Entry 5SVC (X-ray diffraction, 2.70 A resolution); this record covers chains D and E of the 6 polymer chains in the assembly.

[Chain D]
Molecule: Acetone carboxylase alpha subunit
Organism: Xanthobacter autotrophicus (strain ATCC BAA-1158 / Py2)
Notes: EC 6.4.1.6
UniProtKB: Q8RM03 (ACXB_XANP2); residue numbers follow UniProt; this construct covers 1-776
Amino-acid sequence (776 residues; numbered 1 to 776; the number before each row is that of its first residue):
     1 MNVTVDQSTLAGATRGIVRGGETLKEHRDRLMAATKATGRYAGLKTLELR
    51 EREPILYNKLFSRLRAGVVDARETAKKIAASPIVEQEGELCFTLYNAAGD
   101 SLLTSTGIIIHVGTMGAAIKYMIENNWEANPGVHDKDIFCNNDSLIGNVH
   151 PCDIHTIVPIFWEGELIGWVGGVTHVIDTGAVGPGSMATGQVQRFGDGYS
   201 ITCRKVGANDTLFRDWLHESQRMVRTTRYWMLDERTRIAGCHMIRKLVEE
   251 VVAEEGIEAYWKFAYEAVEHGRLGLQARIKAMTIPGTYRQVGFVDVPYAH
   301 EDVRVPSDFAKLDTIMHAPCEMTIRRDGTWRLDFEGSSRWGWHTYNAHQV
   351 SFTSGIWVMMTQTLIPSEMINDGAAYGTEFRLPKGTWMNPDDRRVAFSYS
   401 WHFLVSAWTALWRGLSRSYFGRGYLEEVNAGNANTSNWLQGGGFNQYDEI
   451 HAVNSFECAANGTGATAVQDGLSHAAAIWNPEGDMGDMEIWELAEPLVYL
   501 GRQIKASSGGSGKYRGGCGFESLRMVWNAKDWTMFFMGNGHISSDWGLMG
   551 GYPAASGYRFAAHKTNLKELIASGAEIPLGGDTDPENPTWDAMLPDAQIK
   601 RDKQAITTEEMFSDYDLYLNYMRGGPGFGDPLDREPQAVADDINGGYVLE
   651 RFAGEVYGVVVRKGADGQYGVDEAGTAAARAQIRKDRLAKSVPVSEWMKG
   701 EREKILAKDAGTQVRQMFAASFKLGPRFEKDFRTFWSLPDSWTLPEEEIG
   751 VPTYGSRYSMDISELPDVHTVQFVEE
Unresolved in the structure: 1-13
Ion coordination: Mn2+: His150, Asp153, His175
Reported in the primary citation:
  - catalytic residues: His111 (proposed by the authors, not directly observed)

[Chain E]
Molecule: Acetone carboxylase beta subunit
Organism: Xanthobacter autotrophicus (strain ATCC BAA-1158 / Py2)
Notes: EC 6.4.1.6
UniProtKB: Q8RM04 (ACXA_XANP2); numbering as in UniProt (aligned over 1-717)
Amino-acid sequence (727 residues; numbered -9 to 717; the number before each row is that of its first residue; numbers below 1 keep their minus sign (Met-9 is residue -9)):
    -9 MHHHHHHSSGMNVPVGHLRNVQVLGIDAGGTMTDTFFVDQDGDFVVGKAQ
    41 STPQNEALGLIASSEDGLANWGMSLHEALAQLQTGVYSGTAMLNRVVQRK
    91 GLKCGLIVNRGMEDFHRMGRAVQSHLGYAYEDRIHLNTHRYDPPLVPRHL
   141 TRGVVERTDMIGTQVIPLREDTARDAARDLIAADAEGIVISLLHSYKNPE
   191 NERRVRDIVLEEVEKSGKKIPVFASADYYPVRKETHRTNTTILEGYAAEP
   241 SRQTLSKISNAFKERGTKFDFRVMATHGGTISWKAKELARTIVSGPIGGV
   291 IGAKYLGEVLGYKNIACSDIGGTSFDVALITQGEMTIKNDPDMARLVLSL
   341 PLVAMDSVGAGAGSFIRLDPYTRAIKLGPDSAGYRVGVCWKESGIETVTI
   391 SDCHMVLGYLNPDNFLGGAVKLDRQRSVDAIKAQIADPLGLSVEDAAAGV
   441 IELLDSDLRDYLRSMISGKGYSPASFVCFSYGGAGPVHTYGYTEGLGFED
   491 VIVPAWAAGFSAFGCAAADFEYRYDKSLDINMPTETPDTDKEKAAATLQA
   541 AWEELTKNVLEEFKLNGYSADQVTLQPGYRMQYRGQLNDLEIESPLAQAH
   591 TAADWDQLTDAFNATYGRVYAASARSPELGYSVTGAIMRGMVPIPKPKIP
   641 KEPEEGETPPESAKIGTRKFYRKKRWVDAQLYHMESLRPGNRVMGPAVIE
   691 SDATTFVVPDGFETWLDGHRLFHLREV
Unresolved in the structure: -9 to 7
Sequence notes: initiating methionine (-9); expression tag (-8 to 0)

[Chain D / chain E interface]
Pairs across the interface (134):
  Ser62(D) - Gly460(E)
  Arg63(D) - Gly460(E)
  Arg65(D) - Tyr120(E)
  Ala66(D) - Gly458(E)
  Ala66(D) - Lys459(E)
  Ala66(D) - Gly460(E)
  Val69(D) - Tyr120(E)  hydrophobic
  Val69(D) - Arg123(E)
  Thr74(D) - Tyr610(E)
  Lys77(D) - Asn578(E)
  Lys77(D) - Tyr610(E)
  Ile78(D) - Gln576(E)  hydrogen bond (backbone-side chain)
  Ile78(D) - Tyr606(E)
  Ile78(D) - Tyr610(E)  hydrophobic
  Ile78(D) - Ala614(E)  hydrophobic
  Ala80(D) - Gly575(E)
  Ala80(D) - Leu577(E)
  Glu85(D) - Leu577(E)
  Glu85(D) - Asn578(E)  hydrogen bond
  Gln86(D) - Arg110(E)
  Gln86(D) - Lys223(E)
  Thr104(D) - Tyr120(E)  hydrogen bond (backbone-side chain)
  Thr106(D) - Tyr120(E)
  Thr106(D) - Arg123(E)
  Asp210(D) - Ser613(E)  hydrogen bond (backbone-side chain)
  Met231(D) - Glu618(E)
  Met231(D) - Leu619(E)  hydrophobic
  Leu232(D) - Gln576(E)
  Leu232(D) - Ser616(E)
  Leu232(D) - Leu619(E)  hydrophobic
  Arg235(D) - Ser613(E)  hydrogen bond (side chain-backbone)
  Arg235(D) - Ala614(E)
  Arg235(D) - Arg615(E)
  Arg235(D) - Ser616(E)
  Arg235(D) - Glu618(E)  salt bridge
  Ile238(D) - Ser613(E)
  Ala239(D) - Ala611(E)  hydrophobic
  Ala239(D) - Ala614(E)  hydrophobic
  His242(D) - Ala611(E)
  His242(D) - Ser613(E)
  Met243(D) - Tyr610(E)
  Thr361(D) - Ile124(E)
  Gln362(D) - Ile124(E)
  Gln362(D) - His125(E)
  Gln362(D) - Leu126(E)  hydrogen bond (backbone-backbone)
  Pro366(D) - Glu121(E)
  Pro366(D) - Ile124(E)
  Pro366(D) - His125(E)
  Ser367(D) - Glu121(E)  hydrogen bond
  Ile370(D) - Tyr120(E)  hydrophobic
  Ile370(D) - Ile124(E)  hydrophobic
  Glu426(D) - Asn127(E)  hydrogen bond (backbone-side chain)
  Glu427(D) - His125(E)  salt bridge
  Glu427(D) - Asn127(E)
  Val428(D) - Asn127(E)  hydrogen bond (backbone-side chain)
  Asn429(D) - Asn127(E)  hydrogen bond
  Gln446(D) - Met150(E)  hydrogen bond
  Tyr447(D) - Met150(E)  hydrogen bond
  Ala460(D) - Ala111(E)  hydrophobic
  Thr466(D) - Asn127(E)  hydrogen bond
  Leu472(D) - His129(E)
  Ser473(D) - Tyr131(E)  hydrogen bond (backbone-side chain)
  His474(D) - Met108(E)
  His474(D) - Ala111(E)
  His474(D) - Tyr131(E)  hydrogen bond (backbone-side chain)
  Ala475(D) - Tyr131(E)
  Ala476(D) - Leu126(E)  hydrophobic
  Pro481(D) - Arg123(E)
  Pro481(D) - Ile124(E)  hydrophobic
  Pro481(D) - Leu126(E)  hydrophobic
  Pro481(D) - His129(E)  hydrogen bond (backbone-side chain)
  Glu482(D) - His115(E)
  Glu482(D) - Arg123(E)  salt bridge
  Gly483(D) - Ala111(E)
  Gly483(D) - Val112(E)  hydrogen bond (backbone-backbone)
  Gly483(D) - His115(E)  hydrogen bond (backbone-side chain)
  Asp484(D) - Arg110(E)  salt bridge
  Asp484(D) - Ala111(E)
  Asp484(D) - Val112(E)
  Met485(D) - Met108(E)  hydrophobic
  Met485(D) - Arg110(E)  hydrogen bond (backbone-backbone)
  Met485(D) - Ala111(E)
  Gly486(D) - Arg110(E)
  Asp487(D) - Arg110(E)  salt bridge
  Asp487(D) - Lys223(E)
  Asp487(D) - Glu224(E)  hydrogen bond (side chain-backbone)
  Asp487(D) - Thr225(E)  hydrogen bond
  Asp487(D) - His226(E)
  Met488(D) - Met102(E)  hydrophobic
  Met488(D) - Phe105(E)  hydrophobic
  Met488(D) - Leu183(E)  hydrophobic
  Met488(D) - Glu224(E)  hydrogen bond (backbone-side chain)
  Glu489(D) - Leu183(E)
  Glu489(D) - His184(E)  hydrogen bond (side chain-backbone)
  Glu489(D) - Tyr186(E)
  Glu489(D) - Arg222(E)
  Glu489(D) - Lys223(E)  hydrogen bond (side chain-backbone)
  Glu489(D) - Glu224(E)  hydrogen bond (backbone-side chain)
  Glu489(D) - Arg227(E)  salt bridge
  Ile490(D) - Arg222(E)
  Ile490(D) - Lys223(E)
  Glu492(D) - Arg147(E)  salt bridge
  Glu492(D) - Met150(E)
  Glu492(D) - His184(E)  salt bridge
  Leu493(D) - Met150(E)  hydrophobic
  Leu493(D) - Arg222(E)
  Leu493(D) - Leu577(E)  hydrophobic
  Tyr499(D) - Met102(E)
  Tyr499(D) - Arg147(E)  hydrogen bond (backbone-side chain)
  Leu500(D) - Arg100(E)
  Leu500(D) - Gly101(E)
  Leu500(D) - Met102(E)
  Leu500(D) - Ile156(E)  hydrophobic
  Gly501(D) - Gly101(E)
  Gly501(D) - Met102(E)
  Arg502(D) - Gly101(E)  hydrogen bond (backbone-backbone)
  Arg502(D) - Met102(E)
  Arg502(D) - Asp104(E)
  Gln503(D) - Asp104(E)
  Ile504(D) - Asp104(E)  hydrogen bond (backbone-side chain)
  Ile504(D) - Arg107(E)
  Ile504(D) - Met108(E)  hydrophobic
  Trp527(D) - Asp149(E)  hydrogen bond
  Trp527(D) - Val155(E)  hydrophobic
  Leu570(D) - Arg159(E)
  Ile571(D) - Val155(E)
  Ile571(D) - Ile156(E)  hydrophobic
  Ile571(D) - Arg159(E)  hydrogen bond (backbone-side chain)
  Gly574(D) - Arg159(E)  hydrogen bond (backbone-side chain)
  Ala575(D) - Arg159(E)  hydrogen bond (backbone-side chain)
  Ile577(D) - Arg159(E)
  Leu579(D) - Arg100(E)
  Gly580(D) - Gly101(E)
  Gly645(D) - Arg107(E)  hydrogen bond (backbone-side chain)
Other interface residues (no listed pair), chain D (77 interface residues in all): Lys59, Ala75, Ala79, Ser105, Arg228, Thr363, Trp412, Thr463, Val498, Phe520, Tyr647
Other interface residues (no listed pair), chain E (61 interface residues in all): Ser114, Arg130, Val145, Thr153, Pro157, Leu182, Val221, Ser457, Ser462, Val609

[Summary]
77 residues of chain D face 61 of chain E across their interface, with 33 hydrogen bonds and 8 salt bridges.
Among the polar pairs are Arg235(D)-Glu618(E), Glu427(D)-His125(E) and Glu482(D)-Arg123(E). The Mn2+ site is
built by His150(D), Asp153(D) and His175(D). From the paper: the catalytic residue His111(D).
Chain D is Acetone carboxylase alpha subunit and chain E is Acetone carboxylase beta subunit, both from
Xanthobacter autotrophicus (strain ATCC BAA-1158 / Py2); the structure, Mechanism of ATP-Dependent Acetone
Carboxylation, Acetone Carboxylase nucleotide-free structure, was determined by X-ray diffraction together
with 5M45 and 5SVB from the same study.
